8HH9 - chains F and G of the 7 polymer chains in the assembly; structure by electron microscopy, 3.60 A resolution.

[Chain F]
Molecule: ATP synthase subunit beta
Source organism: Bacillus sp. PS3
Notes: EC 7.1.2.2
UniProtKB: A0A0M4U1P9 (A0A0M4U1P9_BACP3); residues 1-473 here = UniProt positions 1-473
Sequence (484 residues; numbered -10 to 473; the number before each row is that of its first residue; numbers below 1 keep their minus sign (Met-10 is residue -10)):
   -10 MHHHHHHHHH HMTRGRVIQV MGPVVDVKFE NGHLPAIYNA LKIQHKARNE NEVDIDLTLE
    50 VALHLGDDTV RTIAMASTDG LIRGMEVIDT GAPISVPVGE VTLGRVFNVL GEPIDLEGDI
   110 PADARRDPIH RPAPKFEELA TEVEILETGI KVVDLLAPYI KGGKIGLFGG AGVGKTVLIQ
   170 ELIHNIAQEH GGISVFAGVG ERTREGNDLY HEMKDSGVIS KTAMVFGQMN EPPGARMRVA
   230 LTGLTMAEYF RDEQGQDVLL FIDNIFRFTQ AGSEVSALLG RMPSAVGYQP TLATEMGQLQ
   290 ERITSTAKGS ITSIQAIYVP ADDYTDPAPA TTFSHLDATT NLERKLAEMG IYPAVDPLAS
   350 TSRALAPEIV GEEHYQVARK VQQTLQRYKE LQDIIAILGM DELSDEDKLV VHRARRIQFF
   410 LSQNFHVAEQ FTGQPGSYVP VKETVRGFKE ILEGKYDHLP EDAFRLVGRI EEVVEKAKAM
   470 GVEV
Unresolved in the structure: -10 to 0, 472-473
Construct notes: initiating methionine (-10); expression tag (-9 to 0)
Metal / ion sites: Mg2+: Thr165, Glu190, Glu194 (together with ATP)
Ligand contacts: ATP (adenosine-5'-triphosphate): Gly159, Ala160, Gly161, Val162, Gly163, Lys164, Thr165, Val166, Glu190, Arg191, Glu194, Tyr341, Phe414, Ala417, Phe420

[Chain G]
Molecule: ATP synthase gamma chain
Source organism: Bacillus sp. PS3
UniProtKB: A0A0M4TPJ7 (A0A0M4TPJ7_BACP3); residues 2-285 here = UniProt positions 2-285
Sequence (284 residues; each row starts with the number of its first residue):
     2 ASLRDIKTRI NATKKTSQIT KAMEMVSTSK LNRAEQNAKS FVPYMEKIQE VVANVALGAG
    62 GASHPMLVSR PVKKTGYLVI TSDRGLAGAY NSNVLRLVYQ TIQKRHASPD EYAIIVIGRV
   122 GLSFFRKRNM PVILDITRLP DQPSFADIKE IARKTVGLFA DGTFDELYMY YNHYVSAIQQ
   182 EVTERKLLPL TDLAENKQRT VYEFEPSQEE ILDVLLPQYA ESLIYGALLD AKASEHAARM
   242 TAMKNATDNA NELIRTLTLS YNRARQAAIT QEITEIVAGA NALQ
Unresolved in the structure: 285

[How chain F and chain G interact]
Contacting residue pairs - 9 pairs, chain F then chain G:
  Asp382(F) - Arg10(G)  salt bridge
  Ala385(F) - Asn250(G)  hydrogen bond (backbone-side chain)
  Ile386(F) - Ala247(G)
  Ile386(F) - Asn250(G)
  Asp390(F) - Gly89(G)
  Glu391(F) - Leu87(G)  hydrogen bond (side chain-backbone)
  Glu391(F) - Ala88(G)  hydrogen bond (side chain-backbone)
  Glu391(F) - Gly89(G)  hydrogen bond (side chain-backbone)
  Asp394(F) - Lys128(G)  salt bridge
Also at the interface, not in a pair above, chain F (8 interface residues in all): Met271, Val275
Also at the interface, not in a pair above, chain G (12 interface residues in all): Gly86, Ala90, Leu254, Gln272, Ala283

[Overview]
8 residues of chain F face 12 of chain G across their interface, with 4 hydrogen bonds and 2 salt bridges.
Polar contacts include Asp382(F)-Arg10(G), Asp394(F)-Lys128(G) and Ala385(F)-Asn250(G). Ligands of chain F:
ATP. Thr165(F), Glu190(F) and Glu194(F) form the Mg2+ site.
Here chain F is ATP synthase subunit beta and chain G is ATP synthase gamma chain, both from Bacillus sp. PS3.
Entry 8HH9 (F1 domain of FoF1-ATPase from Bacillus PS3, 90 degrees, low ATP) was determined by electron
microscopy together with 8HH1, 8HH2, 8HH3, 8HH4, 8HH5, 8HH6 and 5 further entries from the same study.
